4RFW - chains A and G; structure by X-ray diffraction, 2.40 A resolution.

Chain A:
Protein: Retinoic acid receptor RXR-alpha
From: Homo sapiens
Notes: fragment: ligand binding domain residues 228-458
UniProt: P19793 (RXRA_HUMAN); residues 228-458 here = UniProt positions 228-458
Sequence (231 residues; row label = number of the first residue in the row):
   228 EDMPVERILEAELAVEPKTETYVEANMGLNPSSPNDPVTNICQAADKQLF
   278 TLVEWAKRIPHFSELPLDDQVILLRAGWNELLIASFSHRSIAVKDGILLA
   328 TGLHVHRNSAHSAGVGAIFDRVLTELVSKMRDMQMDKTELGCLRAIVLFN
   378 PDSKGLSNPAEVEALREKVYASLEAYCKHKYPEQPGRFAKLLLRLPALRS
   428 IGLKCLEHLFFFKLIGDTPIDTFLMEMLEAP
Unresolved in the structure: 245-261
Small-molecule neighbours: 9cUAB70 (3RB; (2E,4E,6Z,8E)-3,7-dimethyl-8-(6,7,8,9-tetrahydro-5H-benzo[7]annulen-5-ylidene)octa-2,4,6-trienoic acid): I268, A271, A272, Q275, W305, I310, F313, R316, I324, L326, A327, I345, F346, C432, H435, L436, F439
Swiss-Prot annotation at these positions:
  - region: R348 to G368 (Required for nuclear export)
  - binding site (9-cis-retinoate): R316, A327
  - binding site (all-trans-retinoate): R316, A327
  - modified residue (Phosphoserine): S259, S260

Chain G:
Protein: Nuclear receptor coactivator 2
Notes: fragment: coactivator peptide LXXLL motif 2, residues 686-698
UniProt: Q15596 (NCOA2_HUMAN); residues 471-483 here correspond to UniProt positions 686-698 (UniProt number = residue number + 215)
Sequence (13 residues; row label = number of the first residue in the row):
   471 KHKILHRLLQDSS
Unresolved in the structure: 482-483

How chain A and chain G interact:
Pairs across the interface - 27 pairs, chain A then chain G:
  F277(A) - L478(G)  hydrophobic
  V280(A) - L478(G)
  V280(A) - L479(G)  hydrophobic
  K284(A) - L478(G)  hydrogen bond (side chain-backbone)
  K284(A) - L479(G)
  K284(A) - D481(G)
  L294(A) - H476(G)
  L294(A) - L479(G)  hydrophobic
  D295(A) - H476(G)  salt bridge
  Q297(A) - L479(G)
  V298(A) - H472(G)
  V298(A) - L475(G)  hydrophobic
  V298(A) - H476(G)
  V298(A) - L479(G)  hydrophobic
  L301(A) - L479(G)  hydrophobic
  R302(A) - H472(G)  hydrogen bond
  R302(A) - L475(G)
  T449(A) - I474(G)
  F450(A) - L478(G)  hydrophobic
  E453(A) - H472(G)
  E453(A) - K473(G)  hydrogen bond (side chain-backbone)
  E453(A) - I474(G)  hydrogen bond (side chain-backbone)
  E453(A) - L475(G)  hydrogen bond (side chain-backbone)
  E456(A) - K471(G)
  E456(A) - H472(G)  salt bridge
  A457(A) - K471(G)
  A457(A) - H472(G)
Other interface residues (no listed pair), chain A (16 interface residues in all): E281, M454
The authors on this interface:
  - interface residues, chain A: K284(A), E453(A)

In short:
Chain A and chain G form an interface of 16 and 9 residues respectively, with 5 hydrogen bonds and 2 salt
bridges. Polar contacts include D295(A)-H476(G), E456(A)-H472(G) and K284(A)-L478(G). Ligands of chain A:
9cUAB70. From the paper: interface residues K284(A) and E453(A).
Chain A is Retinoic acid receptor RXR-alpha (Homo sapiens) and chain G is Nuclear receptor coactivator 2; the
structure, Crystal structure of human retinoid X Receptor alpha-ligand binding domain complex with 9cUAB70 and
the coactivator ..., was determined by X-ray diffraction, deposited together with 4RMD, 4RMC and 4RME.
